7Y98 - chain A; structure by X-ray diffraction, 2.27 A resolution.

[Chain A]
Protein: Cytochrome P450 monooxygenase YjiB
Source organism: Bacillus sonorensis L12
Reference sequence: M5PFT9 (M5PFT9_9BACI); numbering as in UniProt (aligned over 1-405)
Amino-acid sequence (406 residues; numbered 0 to 405; the number before each row is that of its first residue; numbering starts at 0):
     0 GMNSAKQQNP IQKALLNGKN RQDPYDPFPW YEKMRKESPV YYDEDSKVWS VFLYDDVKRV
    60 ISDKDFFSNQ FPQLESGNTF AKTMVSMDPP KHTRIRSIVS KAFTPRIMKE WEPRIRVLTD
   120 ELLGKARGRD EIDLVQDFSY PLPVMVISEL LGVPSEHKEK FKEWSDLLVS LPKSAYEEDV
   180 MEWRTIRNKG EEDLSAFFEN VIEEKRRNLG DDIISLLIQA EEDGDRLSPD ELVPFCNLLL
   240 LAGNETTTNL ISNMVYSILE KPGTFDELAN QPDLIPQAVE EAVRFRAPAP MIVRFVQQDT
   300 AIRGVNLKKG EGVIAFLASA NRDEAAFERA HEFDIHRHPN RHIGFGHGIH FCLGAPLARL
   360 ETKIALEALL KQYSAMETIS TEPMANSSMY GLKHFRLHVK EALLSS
Disordered / not traced: 0-21, 75-77, 402-405
Construct notes: expression tag (0); engineered mutation Tyr40 (Cys in M5PFT9), Ser49 (Asn in M5PFT9), Phe264 (Leu in M5PFT9)
Ion coordination: heme Fe near Cys351 (its only coordinating residue here)
Ligand contacts:
  - heme (HEM): Asn68, Met83, Val84, His91, Arg95, Phe102, Ile146, Phe234, Leu237, Leu238, Ala241, Gly242, Thr245, Thr246, Leu249, Pro287, Ala288, Ile291, Arg293, Leu316, Gly343, Phe344, Gly345, Ile348, His349, Phe350, Cys351, Leu352, Gly353, Leu356, Ala357
  - testosterone (TES): Phe79, Val84, Ala241, Thr245, Ala288, Met290, Ile291, Val292, Ser387

[Overview]
Chain A binds heme and testosterone.
Chain A is Cytochrome P450 monooxygenase YjiB (Bacillus sonorensis L12); the structure, Crystal structure of
CYP109B4 from Bacillus Sonorensis in complex with Testosterone, was determined by X-ray diffraction (same
publication as 7Y97 and 7Y9O).
